6DJZ - chains A and B of the 3 polymer chains in the assembly; structure by X-ray diffraction, 3.08 A resolution.

Chain A (and B):
Molecule: Sigma non-opioid intracellular receptor 1
From: Homo sapiens
Notes: chain B of this document is another copy of the same molecule, construct and numbering; everything in this record applies to it too
UniProt: Q99720 (SGMR1_HUMAN); residues 1-223 here = UniProt positions 1-223
Amino-acid sequence (227 residues; row label = number of the first residue in the row; numbers below 1 keep their minus sign (Gly-3 is residue -3)):
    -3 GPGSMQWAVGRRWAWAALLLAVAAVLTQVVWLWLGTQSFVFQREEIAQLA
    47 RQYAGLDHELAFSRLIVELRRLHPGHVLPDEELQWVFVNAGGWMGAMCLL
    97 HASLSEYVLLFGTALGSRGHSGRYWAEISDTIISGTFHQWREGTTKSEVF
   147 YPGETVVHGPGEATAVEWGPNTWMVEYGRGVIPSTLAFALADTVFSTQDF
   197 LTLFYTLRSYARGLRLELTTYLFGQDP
Not modelled in the structure: -3 to 7, 220-223 (chain B: -3 to -2, 220-223)
Differences from the reference sequence: expression tag (-3 to 0)
Curated features (UniProtKB/Swiss-Prot):
  - region: Gln2 to Arg8 (Targeting to endoplasmic reticulum-associated lipid droplets), Ser99 to Leu106 (Important for ligand-binding)
  - site (Important for ligand binding): Asp126, Glu172
  - natural variant: Leu65 (L65Q: In HMNR2; uncertain significance), Glu102 (E102Q: In ALS16)
  - mutagenesis: Glu123 (E123G: No effect on ligand-binding), Asp126 (D126G: Reduces ligand-binding. No effect on subcellular localization), Glu138 (E138G: No effect on ligand-binding), Glu144 (E144G: No effect on ligand-binding), Glu150 (E150G: No effect on ligand-binding), Glu158 (E158G: No effect on ligand-binding), Glu163 (E163G: No effect on ligand-binding), Glu172 (E172G: Reduces ligand-binding. No effect on subcellular localization), Asp188 (D188G: No effect on ligand-binding), Asp195 (D195G: No effect on ligand-binding), Glu213 (E213G: No effect on ligand-binding)
Ligand contacts: haloperidol (GMJ; 4-[4-(4-chlorophenyl)-4-hydroxypiperidin-1-yl]-1-(4-fluorophenyl)butan-1-one): Trp89, Met93, Tyr103, Leu105, Ser117, Tyr120, Ile124, Asp126, Phe133, Gln135, Val152, Val153, His154, Thr160, Val162, Trp164, Glu172, Ile178, Thr181, Leu182, Ala185, Tyr206
Reported in the primary citation:
  - binding site for haloperidol: Asp126, Glu172
  - specificity-determining residues: Tyr103 (proposed by the authors, not directly observed)

Chain A / chain B interface:
Contacting residue pairs (45):
  His54(A) with Thr141(B), hydrogen bond
  Glu55(A) with Thr141(B), hydrogen bond
  Trp81(A) with Gly139(B)
  Phe83(A) with Trp136(B); Arg137(B); Glu138(B); Ala159(B); Thr160(B); Ala161(B)
  Asn85(A) with His116(B)
  Met90(A) with Gly115(B); His116(B); Ala161(B), hydrophobic
  Ala92(A) with Trp136(B), hydrophobic
  Gly108(A) with Trp136(B)
  Thr109(A) with Trp136(B)
  Ala110(A) with Trp136(B); Ser143(B)
  Leu111(A) with Arg114(B), hydrogen bond (backbone-side chain); His134(B); Ser143(B); Ala161(B); Val162(B); Glu163(B)
  Gly112(A) with Arg114(B), hydrogen bond (backbone-side chain)
  Ser113(A) with Arg114(B)
  Arg114(A) with Arg114(B)
  Asn167(A) with Thr141(B)
  Trp169(A) with Trp136(B), hydrophobic; Thr141(B)
  Phe191(A) with Ala187(B); Phe191(B), hydrophobic
  Ser192(A) with Gly87(B), hydrogen bond (backbone-backbone); Gly88(B), hydrogen bond (side chain-backbone); Ala187(B); Asp188(B), hydrogen bond
  Thr193(A) with His116(B); Phe184(B)
  Gln194(A) with Ala183(B), hydrogen bond (side chain-backbone); Phe184(B); Ala187(B)
  Asp195(A) with His116(B), salt bridge; Arg119(B), salt bridge
  Leu197(A) with Arg119(B)
  Thr198(A) with Arg119(B), hydrogen bond
Other interface residues (no listed pair), chain A (26 interface residues in all): Gly91, Trp164, Tyr201
Other interface residues (no listed pair), chain B (24 interface residues in all): Lys142

Summary:
26 residues of chain A and 24 residues of chain B are in contact, with 9 hydrogen bonds and 2 salt bridges.
Among the polar pairs are Asp195(A)-His116(B), Asp195(A)-Arg119(B) and His54(A)-Thr141(B). Chain A binds
haloperidol. The paper reports a binding site for haloperidol at Asp126(A) and Glu172(A); the specificity
determinant Tyr103(A).
Chain A and chain B are both Sigma non-opioid intracellular receptor 1 (Homo sapiens); the structure, Human
sigma-1 receptor bound to haloperidol, was determined by X-ray diffraction together with 6DK0 and 6DK1 from
the same study.
